Entry 4Z1U (X-ray diffraction, 2.05 A resolution); this record covers chains B and C of the 3 polymer chains in the assembly.

# Chain B (and C)
Molecule: Macrophage migration inhibitory factor
Source organism: Homo sapiens
Notes: EC 5.3.2.1, 5.3.3.12; chain C of this document is another copy of the same molecule, construct and numbering; everything in this record applies to it too
UniProtKB: P14174 (MIF_HUMAN); numbering as in UniProt (aligned over 2-115)
Chain sequence (114 residues; numbered 2 to 115; the number before each row is that of its first residue):
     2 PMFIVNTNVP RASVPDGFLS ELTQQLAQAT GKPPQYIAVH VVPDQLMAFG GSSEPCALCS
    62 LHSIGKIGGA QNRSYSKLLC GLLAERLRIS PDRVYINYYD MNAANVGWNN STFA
Modified residues: Pro2 (1-[(1Z)-3-(4-methylphenyl)-3-oxo-1-phenylprop-1-en-1-yl]-L-proline; 4N7)
UniProt features mapped onto this chain:
  - binding site (substrate): Lys33, Ile65, Asn98
  - modified residue: Lys78 (N6-acetyllysine)
  - mutagenesis: Asn111 (N111C: Causes formation of interchain disulfide bonds with Cys-81 from another subunit)

# Interface between chain B and chain C
Pairs across the interface - 60 pairs, chain B then chain C:
  Asn7(B) - His41(C)
  Gln46(B) - His41(C)  hydrogen bond
  Gln46(B) - Val43(C)
  Leu47(B) - Arg12(C)
  Leu47(B) - Leu20(C)  hydrophobic
  Leu47(B) - His41(C)
  Leu47(B) - Val42(C)  hydrogen bond (backbone-backbone)
  Met48(B) - Leu20(C)
  Met48(B) - Val40(C)
  Met48(B) - His41(C)
  Ala49(B) - Ala39(C)
  Ala49(B) - Val40(C)  hydrogen bond (backbone-backbone)
  Phe50(B) - Gln36(C)
  Phe50(B) - Ile38(C)
  Phe50(B) - Trp109(C)
  Gly51(B) - Pro35(C)
  Gly51(B) - Gln36(C)
  Gly51(B) - Ile38(C)  hydrogen bond (backbone-backbone)
  Gly52(B) - Thr24(C)
  Leu59(B) - Met3(C)  hydrophobic
  Leu59(B) - Ala39(C)  hydrophobic
  Leu59(B) - His41(C)
  Ile68(B) - Asn106(C)
  Asn73(B) - Ala105(C)  hydrogen bond (side chain-backbone)
  Asn73(B) - Asn106(C)  hydrogen bond
  Asn73(B) - Thr113(C)
  Arg74(B) - Asn111(C)
  Arg74(B) - Ser112(C)
  Arg74(B) - Thr113(C)
  Arg74(B) - Ala115(C)  hydrogen bond (side chain-backbone)
  Ser77(B) - Gly108(C)
  Ser77(B) - Asn111(C)
  Ser77(B) - Ser112(C)  hydrogen bond (side chain-backbone)
  Ser77(B) - Thr113(C)
  Lys78(B) - Asn111(C)  hydrogen bond (backbone-backbone)
  Cys81(B) - Asn111(C)
  Pro92(B) - Asn110(C)  hydrogen bond (backbone-backbone)
  Pro92(B) - Asn111(C)
  Asp93(B) - Trp109(C)  hydrogen bond (backbone-side chain)
  Asp93(B) - Asn110(C)
  Val95(B) - Gly108(C)
  Val95(B) - Trp109(C)
  Tyr96(B) - Pro2(C)
  Tyr96(B) - Tyr37(C)  hydrogen bond (side chain-backbone)
  Tyr96(B) - Gly108(C)
  Tyr96(B) - Trp109(C)
  Tyr96(B) - Phe114(C)  hydrophobic
  Ile97(B) - Asn106(C)
  Ile97(B) - Val107(C)
  Ile97(B) - Gly108(C)  hydrogen bond (backbone-backbone)
  Asn98(B) - Pro2(C)
  Asn98(B) - Met3(C)
  Asn98(B) - His63(C)
  Asn98(B) - Met102(C)
  Asn98(B) - Asn106(C)
  Asn98(B) - Val107(C)
  Tyr99(B) - Met102(C)
  Tyr99(B) - Asn106(C)  hydrogen bond (backbone-backbone)
  Tyr99(B) - Gly108(C)
  Tyr100(B) - His63(C)  hydrogen bond
Interface residues without a listed pair, chain B (25 interface residues in all): Gly82, Arg94
Interface residues without a listed pair, chain C (28 interface residues in all): Val15

# Overview
25 residues of chain B face 28 of chain C across their interface, with 15 hydrogen bonds. Polar contacts
include Gln46(B)-His41(C), Asn73(B)-Ala105(C) and Asn73(B)-Asn106(C). Curated annotation (UniProt) lists 3
substrate-binding residues and one mutagenesis site on chain B.
Both chains are Macrophage migration inhibitory factor (Homo sapiens). Entry 4Z1U (MIF in complex with
1-(4-methylphenyl)-3-phenylprop-2-yn-1-one) was determined by X-ray diffraction, deposited together with 4Z15
and 4Z1T.
